PDB entry 9BKN | X-ray diffraction, 1.30 A resolution | chain A

== Chain A ==
Protein: Dihydroorotate dehydrogenase (quinone), mitochondrial
From: Homo sapiens
Notes: EC 1.3.5.2
UniProtKB: Q02127 (PYRD_HUMAN); residues 31-396 here correspond to UniProt positions 30-395 (UniProt number = residue number - 1)
Sequence (367 residues; row label = number of the first residue in the row):
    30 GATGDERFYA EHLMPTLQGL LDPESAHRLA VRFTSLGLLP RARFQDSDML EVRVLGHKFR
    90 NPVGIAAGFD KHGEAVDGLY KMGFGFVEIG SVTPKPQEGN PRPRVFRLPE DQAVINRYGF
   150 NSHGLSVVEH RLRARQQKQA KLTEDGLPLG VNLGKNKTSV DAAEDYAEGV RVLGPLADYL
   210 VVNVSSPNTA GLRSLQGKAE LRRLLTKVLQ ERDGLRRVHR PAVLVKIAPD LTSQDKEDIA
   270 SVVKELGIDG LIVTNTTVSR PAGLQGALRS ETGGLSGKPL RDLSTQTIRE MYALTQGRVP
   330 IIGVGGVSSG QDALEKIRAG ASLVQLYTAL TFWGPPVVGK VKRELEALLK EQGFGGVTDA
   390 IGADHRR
Unresolved in the structure: 30
Construct notes: expression tag (30)
Curated features (UniProtKB/Swiss-Prot):
  - active site: S215 (Nucleophile)
  - binding site (FMN): A96 to K100, S120, N181, N212, K255, T283, G306, G335, Y356, T357
  - binding site (substrate): K100, N145 to F149, N212 to N217, N284, T285

== Overview ==
From UniProt: active-site residue S215, 14 FMN-binding residues and 14 substrate-binding residues.
Chain A is Dihydroorotate dehydrogenase (quinone), mitochondrial (Homo sapiens); the structure, DHODH in
complex with Ligand 16, was determined by X-ray diffraction, deposited together with 9BKM and 9BKO.
